PDB entry 2HHH | X-ray diffraction, 3.35 A resolution | chains A and T of the 21 polymer chains in the assembly

Chain A:
Molecule: 16S ribosomal RNA
Source organism: Thermus thermophilus
Sequence (1522 nucleotides; each row starts with the number of its first residue):
     1 UUUGUUGGAG AGUUUGAUCC UGGCUCAGGG UGAACGCUGG CGGCGUGCCU AAGACAUGCA
    61 AGUCGUGCGG GCCGCGGGGU UUUACUCCGU GGUCAGCGGC GGACGGGUGA GUAACGCGUG
   121 GGUGACCUAC CCGGAAGAGG GGGACAACCC GGGGAAACUC GGGCUAAUCC CCCAUGUGGA
   181 CCCGCCCCUU GGGGUGUGUC CAAAGGGCUU UGCCCGCUUC CGGAUGGGCC CGCGUCCCAU
   241 CAGCUAGUUG GUGGGGUAAU GGCCCACCAA GGCGACGACG GGUAGCCGGU CUGAGAGGAU
   301 GGCCGGCCAC AGGGGCACUG AGACACGGGC CCCACUCCUA CGGGAGGCAG CAGUUAGGAA
   361 UCUUCCGCAA UGGGCGCAAG CCUGACGGAG CGACGCCGCU UGGAGGAAGA AGCCCUUCGG
   421 GGUGUAAACU CCUGAACCCG GGACGAAACC CCCGACGAGG GGACUGACGG UACCGGGGUA
   481 AUAGCGCCGG CCAACUCCGU GCCAGCAGCC GCGGUAAUAC GGAGGGCGCG AGCGUUACCC
   541 GGAUUCACUG GGCGUAAAGG GCGUGUAGGC GGCCUGGGGC GUCCCAUGUG AAAGACCACG
   601 GCUCAACCGU GGGGGAGCGU GGGAUACGCU CAGGCUAGAC GGUGGGAGAG GGUGGUGGAA
   661 UUCCCGGAGU AGCGGUGAAA UGCGCAGAUA CCGGGAGGAA CGCCGAUGGC GAAGGCAGCC
   721 ACCUGGUCCA CCCGUGACGC UGAGGCGCGA AAGCGUGGGG AGCAAACCGG AUUAGAUACC
   781 CGGGUAGUCC ACGCCCUAAA CGAUGCGCGC UAGGUCUCUG GGUCUCCUGG GGGCCGAAGC
   841 UAACGCGUUA AGCGCGCCGC CUGGGGAGUA CGGCCGCAAG GCUGAAACUC AAAGGAAUUG
   901 ACGGGGGCCC GCACAAGCGG UGGAGCAUGU GGUUUAAUUC GAAGCAACGC GAAGAACCUU
   961 ACCAGGCCUU GACAUGCUAG GGAACCCGGG UGAAAGCCUG GGGUGCCCCG CGAGGGGAGC
  1021 CCUAGCACAG GUGCUGCAUG GCCGUCGUCA GCUCGUGCCG UGAGGUGUUG GGUUAAGUCC
  1081 CGCAACGAGC GCAACCCCCG CCGUUAGUUG CCAGCGGUUC GGCCGGGCAC UCUAACGGGA
  1141 CUGCCCGCGA AAGCGGGAGG AAGGAGGGGA CGACGUCUGG UCAGCAUGGC CCUUACGGCC
  1201 UGGGCGACAC ACGUGCUACA AUGCCCACUA CAAAGCGAUG CCACCCGGCA ACGGGGAGCU
  1261 AAUCGCAAAA AGGUGGGCCC AGUUCGGAUU GGGGUCUGCA ACCCGACCCC AUGAAGCCGG
  1321 AAUCGCUAGU AAUCGCGGAU CAGCCAUGCC GCGGUGAAUA CGUUCCCGGG CCUUGUACAC
  1381 ACCGCCCGUC ACGCCAUGGG AGCGGGCUCU ACCCGAAGUC GCCGGGAGCC UACGGGCAGG
  1441 CGCCGAGGGU AGGGCCCGUG ACUGGGGCGA AGUCGUAACA AGGUAGCUGU ACCGGAAGGU
  1501 GCGGCUGGAU CACCUCCUUU CU
Unresolved in the structure: 1-5, 1511-1522
Residues lining bound ligands:
  - kasugamycin (KSG; (1S,2R,3S,4R,5S,6S)-2,3,4,5,6-pentahydroxycyclohexyl 2-amino-4-{[carboxy(imino)methyl]amino}-2,3,4,6-tetradeoxy-alpha-D-arabino-hexopyranoside), molecule 1: G677, U772, U773
  - kasugamycin (KSG), molecule 2: A776, A778, C779, G904, U1476, A1477, G1482, G1483, U1484

Chain T:
Molecule: 30S ribosomal protein S20
Source organism: Thermus thermophilus
UniProtKB: P80380 (RS20_THET8); residues 1-106 here correspond to UniProt positions 0-105 (UniProt number = residue number - 1)
Sequence (106 residues; numbered 1 to 106; the number before each row is that of its first residue):
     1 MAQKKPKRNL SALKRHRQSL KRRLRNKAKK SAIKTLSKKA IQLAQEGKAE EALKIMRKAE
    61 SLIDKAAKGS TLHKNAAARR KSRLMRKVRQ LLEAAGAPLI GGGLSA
Unresolved in the structure: 1-7

How chain A and chain T interact:
Pairs across the interface (98; chain A residue first):
  A61(A) - Leu10(T)  phosphate contact
  G62(A) - Leu10(T)  phosphate contact
  G96(A) - Arg17(T)  salt bridge to the phosphate
  C97(A) - Lys14(T)  phosphate contact
  C97(A) - Arg17(T)  salt bridge to the phosphate
  C97(A) - Lys21(T)  phosphate contact
  G98(A) - Lys14(T)  hydrogen bond to the base
  G98(A) - Gln18(T)  phosphate contact
  G98(A) - Lys21(T)  salt bridge to the phosphate
  G99(A) - Gln18(T)  hydrogen bond to the phosphate
  G99(A) - Arg22(T)  salt bridge to the phosphate
  C100(A) - Arg15(T)  base contact
  G101(A) - Arg15(T)  hydrogen bond to the base
  G102(A) - Arg15(T)  base contact
  C127(A) - Lys74(T)  hydrogen bond to the phosphate
  C127(A) - Asn75(T)  phosphate contact
  U128(A) - Lys74(T)  salt bridge to the phosphate
  C145(A) - Lys21(T)  sugar contact
  C171(A) - Lys29(T)  salt bridge to the phosphate
  C172(A) - Lys65(T)  salt bridge to the phosphate
  C173(A) - Lys65(T)  salt bridge to the phosphate
  A180(A) - Glu60(T)  base contact
  A180(A) - Ala78(T)  sugar contact
  A180(A) - Lys81(T)  hydrogen bond to the base
  C181(A) - Ala78(T)  sugar contact
  C181(A) - Lys81(T)  sugar contact
  C181(A) - Ser82(T)  hydrogen bond to the sugar
  C181(A) - Met85(T)  hydrogen bond to the sugar
  C182(A) - Ser82(T)  phosphate contact
  C182(A) - Met85(T)  sugar contact
  C182(A) - Arg86(T)  salt bridge to the phosphate
  C182(A) - Arg89(T)  sugar contact
  C182(A) - Leu104(T)  base contact
  C182(A) - Ser105(T)  hydrogen bond to the base
  C183(A) - Arg86(T)  salt bridge to the phosphate
  C183(A) - Arg89(T)  hydrogen bond to the sugar
  C183(A) - Ser105(T)  sugar contact
  C183(A) - Ala106(T)  sugar contact
  G196(A) - Ser105(T)  base contact
  U197(A) - Ser105(T)  hydrogen bond to the base
  U197(A) - Ala106(T)  base contact
  G198(A) - Met85(T)  base contact
  G198(A) - Gly101(T)  hydrogen bond to the sugar
  G198(A) - Gly102(T)  hydrogen bond to the sugar
  G198(A) - Gly103(T)  base contact
  G198(A) - Leu104(T)  hydrogen bond to the base
  G198(A) - Ser105(T)  hydrogen bond to the base
  U199(A) - Arg57(T)  sugar contact
  U199(A) - Glu60(T)  hydrogen bond to the sugar
  U199(A) - Gly102(T)  sugar contact
  U199(A) - Gly103(T)  hydrogen bond to the sugar
  C200(A) - Glu60(T)  hydrogen bond to the sugar
  C200(A) - Ser61(T)  hydrogen bond to the phosphate
  C200(A) - Asp64(T)  hydrogen bond to the sugar
  C201(A) - Ser61(T)  hydrogen bond to the phosphate
  C201(A) - Asp64(T)  sugar contact
  C201(A) - Lys65(T)  phosphate contact
  C201(A) - Lys68(T)  sugar contact
  A202(A) - Lys65(T)  phosphate contact
  A202(A) - Lys68(T)  sugar contact
  U218(A) - Lys68(T)  phosphate contact
  U219(A) - Lys68(T)  salt bridge to the phosphate
  G255(A) - Arg83(T)  salt bridge to the phosphate
  G255(A) - Lys87(T)  salt bridge to the phosphate
  G256(A) - Arg83(T)  salt bridge to the phosphate
  U257(A) - Arg79(T)  salt bridge to the phosphate
  A258(A) - Lys74(T)  sugar contact
  A258(A) - Asn75(T)  phosphate contact
  A259(A) - Arg79(T)  salt bridge to the phosphate
  C318(A) - Arg23(T)  sugar contact
  U319(A) - Ser19(T)  sugar contact
  U319(A) - Arg22(T)  phosphate contact
  U319(A) - Arg23(T)  phosphate contact
  U319(A) - Asn26(T)  hydrogen bond to the phosphate
  G320(A) - Arg22(T)  salt bridge to the phosphate
  G320(A) - Ser70(T)  hydrogen bond to the phosphate
  A321(A) - Ser70(T)  phosphate contact
  A321(A) - His73(T)  phosphate contact
  A321(A) - Lys74(T)  phosphate contact
  G328(A) - Leu10(T)  phosphate contact
  G328(A) - His16(T)  sugar contact
  G329(A) - His16(T)  hydrogen bond to the sugar
  U1419(A) - Arg23(T)  salt bridge to the phosphate
  C1422(A) - Lys38(T)  salt bridge to the phosphate
  G1434(A) - Leu36(T)  sugar contact
  G1434(A) - Lys39(T)  hydrogen bond to the phosphate
  G1434(A) - Lys58(T)  sugar contact
  G1435(A) - Thr35(T)  phosphate contact
  G1435(A) - Leu36(T)  sugar contact
  G1435(A) - Lys39(T)  salt bridge to the phosphate
  G1436(A) - Ala28(T)  phosphate contact
  G1436(A) - Ser31(T)  phosphate contact
  G1436(A) - Ala32(T)  phosphate contact
  G1436(A) - Thr35(T)  hydrogen bond to the phosphate
  C1437(A) - Lys27(T)  salt bridge to the phosphate
  C1437(A) - Ala28(T)  hydrogen bond to the phosphate
  C1437(A) - Ser31(T)  hydrogen bond to the phosphate
  A1438(A) - Lys27(T)  salt bridge to the phosphate
Interface residues without a listed pair, chain A (52 interface residues in all): C170, A203, G322, C1420, G1421, C1423
Interface residues without a listed pair, chain T (51 interface residues in all): Ser11, Arg25, Lys34, Ala76, Arg80

In short:
52 residues of chain A face 51 of chain T across their interface; the contacts include 27 hydrogen bonds and
22 salt bridges. Polar pairs include G98(A)-Lys14(T), G101(A)-Arg15(T) and A180(A)-Lys81(T). Ligands of chain
A: kasugamycin.
Chain A is 16S ribosomal RNA and chain T is 30S ribosomal protein S20, both from Thermus thermophilus; the
structure, Crystal structure of kasugamycin bound to the 30S ribosomal subunit, was determined by X-ray
diffraction.
